1P44 - chains A and B; structure by X-ray diffraction, 2.70 A resolution.

== Chain A (and B) ==
Molecule: Enoyl-[acyl-carrier-protein] reductase [NADH]
From: Mycobacterium tuberculosis
Notes: EC 1.3.1.9; chain B of this document is another copy of the same molecule, construct and numbering; everything in this record applies to it too
UniProtKB: P0A5Y6 (INHA_MYCTU); numbering as in UniProt (aligned over 1-269)
Amino-acid sequence (269 residues; each row starts with the number of its first residue):
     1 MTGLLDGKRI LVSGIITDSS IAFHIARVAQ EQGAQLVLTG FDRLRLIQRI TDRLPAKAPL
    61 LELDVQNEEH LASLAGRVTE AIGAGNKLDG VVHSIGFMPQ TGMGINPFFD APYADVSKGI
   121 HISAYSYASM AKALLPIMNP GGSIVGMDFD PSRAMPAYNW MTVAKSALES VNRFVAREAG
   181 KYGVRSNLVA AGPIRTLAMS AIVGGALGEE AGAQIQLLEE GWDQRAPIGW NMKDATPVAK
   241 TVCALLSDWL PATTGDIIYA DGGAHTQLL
Disordered / not traced: 1
Residues lining bound ligands:
  - genz-10850 (GEQ; 5-{[4-(9H-fluoren-9-yl)piperazin-1-yl]carbonyl}-1H-indole): Gly96, Phe97, Met103, Phe149, Met155, Pro156, Ala157, Tyr158, Met161, Pro193, Thr196, Ala198, Ile215, Leu218, Glu219, Trp222
  - NAD (nicotinamide-adenine-dinucleotide): Gly14, Ile15, Ile16, Ser20, Ile21, Ala22, Phe41, Leu63, Asp64, Val65, Gln66, Ser94, Ile95, Gly96, Phe97, Ile122, Met147, Asp148, Phe149, Tyr158, Met161, Lys165, Ala191, Gly192, Pro193, Ile194, Thr196, Ala198
From the paper describing this entry:
  - binding site for genz-10850: Gly96, Met103, Phe149, Met155, Pro156, Ala157, Tyr158, Met161, Pro193, Ala198, Ile215, Leu218
  - catalytic residues: Tyr158 (citing earlier work)
  - binding site for NAD: Ile194 (proposed by the authors, not directly observed)
  - contacts within the chain: Ile25-Ala239 (hydrophobic contact), Val28-Ala239 (hydrophobic contact), Ala235-Ala239 (hydrophobic contact), Val238-Ala239 (hydrophobic contact), Ala239-Val242 (hydrophobic contact), Ala239-Cys243 (hydrophobic contact)

== Chain A / chain B interface ==
Contacting residue pairs (60):
  Phe108(A) with Phe174(B), hydrophobic
  Phe109(A) with Ala128(B); Lys132(B), hydrogen bond (backbone-side chain); Leu135(B), hydrophobic; Glu178(B)
  Asp110(A) with Lys132(B), salt bridge
  Ala111(A) with Tyr125(B), hydrogen bond (backbone-side chain)
  Pro112(A) with Tyr125(B)
  Tyr113(A) with Ser117(B), hydrogen bond (side chain-backbone); Ile120(B); His121(B); Tyr125(B)
  Ser117(A) with Tyr113(B), hydrogen bond (backbone-side chain); Ser117(B), hydrogen bond
  Ile120(A) with Tyr113(B)
  His121(A) with Tyr113(B)
  Tyr125(A) with Ala111(B), hydrogen bond (side chain-backbone); Pro112(B); Tyr113(B), hydrophobic; Trp160(B), hydrophobic
  Ala128(A) with Phe109(B); Trp160(B), hydrophobic
  Lys132(A) with Phe109(B); Asp110(B), salt bridge
  Leu135(A) with Phe109(B), hydrophobic
  Pro151(A) with Arg173(B), hydrogen bond (backbone-side chain)
  Ser152(A) with Arg173(B), hydrogen bond (backbone-side chain)
  Ala154(A) with Arg173(B); Phe174(B), hydrophobic; Arg177(B), hydrogen bond (backbone-side chain)
  Met155(A) with Phe174(B); Arg177(B)
  Pro156(A) with Arg177(B)
  Asn159(A) with Phe174(B)
  Trp160(A) with Tyr125(B), hydrophobic
  Thr162(A) with Ser170(B); Phe174(B)
  Val163(A) with Ala167(B), hydrophobic; Ser170(B); Val171(B), hydrophobic
  Ser166(A) with Ser166(B); Ser170(B), hydrogen bond
  Ala167(A) with Val163(B)
  Ser170(A) with Thr162(B); Val163(B); Ser166(B), hydrogen bond
  Val171(A) with Trp160(B), hydrophobic; Val163(B), hydrophobic
  Arg173(A) with Pro151(B), hydrogen bond (side chain-backbone); Ser152(B); Ala154(B)
  Phe174(A) with Phe108(B), hydrophobic; Ala154(B), hydrophobic; Met155(B); Asn159(B); Thr162(B)
  Val175(A) with Phe109(B), hydrophobic
  Arg177(A) with Ala154(B); Pro156(B)
  Glu178(A) with Phe109(B)
Other interface residues (no listed pair), chain A (34 interface residues in all): Val116, Ala131, Arg153
Other interface residues (no listed pair), chain B (35 interface residues in all): Val116, Lys118, Ala131, Arg153, Val175

== In short ==
The interface between chain A and chain B involves 34 residues on one side and 35 on the other; the contacts
include 12 hydrogen bonds and 2 salt bridges. Polar pairs include Asp110(A)-Lys132(B), Phe109(A)-Lys132(B) and
Ala111(A)-Tyr125(B). From the paper: the catalytic residue Tyr158(A); a binding site for genz-10850 at
Gly96(A), Met103(A) and Phe149(A) among others.
Chain A and chain B are both Enoyl-[acyl-carrier-protein] reductase [NADH] (Mycobacterium tuberculosis); the
structure, Targeting tuberculosis and malaria through inhibition of enoyl reductase: compound activity and
structural data, was determined by X-ray diffraction, deposited together with 1P45.
